PDB entry 7MRV | X-ray diffraction, 1.57 A resolution | chain A

== Chain A ==
Protein: D-dopachrome decarboxylase
From: Homo sapiens
Notes: EC 4.1.1.84
UniProtKB: P30046 (DOPD_HUMAN); residues 1-117 here correspond to UniProt positions 2-118 (UniProt number = residue number + 1)
Amino-acid sequence (117 residues; numbered 1 to 117; the number before each row is that of its first residue):
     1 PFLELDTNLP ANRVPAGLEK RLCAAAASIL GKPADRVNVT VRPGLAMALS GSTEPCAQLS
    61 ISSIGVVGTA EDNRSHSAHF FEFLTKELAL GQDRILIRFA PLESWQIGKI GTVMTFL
Not modelled in the structure: 110-117
Sequence notes: engineered mutation Ala100 (Phe101 in P30046)
UniProt features mapped onto this chain:
  - modified residue: Pro1 (N-acetylproline), Lys32 (N6-acetyllysine)
Reported in the primary citation:
  - conformationally variable residues (loop rearrangement, order/disorder transition): Arg36, Ser63 to Thr69, Pro101, Met114
  - catalytic residues: Pro1
  - mutagenesis - P1G: abolished catalytic activity
  - mutagenesis - S62A: decreased catalytic activity
  - mutagenesis - P1G, S62A: unchanged stability
  - allosteric site: Ser62
  - mutagenesis - P1G, S62A: decreased signaling

== Overview ==
From the paper: the catalytic residue Pro1; P1G and S62A reduce signaling.
Chain A is D-dopachrome decarboxylase (Homo sapiens); the structure, F100A mutant structure of MIF2 (D-DT),
was determined by X-ray diffraction, deposited together with 7MRU, 7MSE and 7MW7.
